8K8U - chains A and B of the 5 polymer chains in the assembly; structure by electron microscopy, 3.05 A resolution.

Chain A:
Name: DNA polymerase F8
Source organism: Monkeypox virus
Chain sequence (1006 residues; row label = number of the first residue in the row):
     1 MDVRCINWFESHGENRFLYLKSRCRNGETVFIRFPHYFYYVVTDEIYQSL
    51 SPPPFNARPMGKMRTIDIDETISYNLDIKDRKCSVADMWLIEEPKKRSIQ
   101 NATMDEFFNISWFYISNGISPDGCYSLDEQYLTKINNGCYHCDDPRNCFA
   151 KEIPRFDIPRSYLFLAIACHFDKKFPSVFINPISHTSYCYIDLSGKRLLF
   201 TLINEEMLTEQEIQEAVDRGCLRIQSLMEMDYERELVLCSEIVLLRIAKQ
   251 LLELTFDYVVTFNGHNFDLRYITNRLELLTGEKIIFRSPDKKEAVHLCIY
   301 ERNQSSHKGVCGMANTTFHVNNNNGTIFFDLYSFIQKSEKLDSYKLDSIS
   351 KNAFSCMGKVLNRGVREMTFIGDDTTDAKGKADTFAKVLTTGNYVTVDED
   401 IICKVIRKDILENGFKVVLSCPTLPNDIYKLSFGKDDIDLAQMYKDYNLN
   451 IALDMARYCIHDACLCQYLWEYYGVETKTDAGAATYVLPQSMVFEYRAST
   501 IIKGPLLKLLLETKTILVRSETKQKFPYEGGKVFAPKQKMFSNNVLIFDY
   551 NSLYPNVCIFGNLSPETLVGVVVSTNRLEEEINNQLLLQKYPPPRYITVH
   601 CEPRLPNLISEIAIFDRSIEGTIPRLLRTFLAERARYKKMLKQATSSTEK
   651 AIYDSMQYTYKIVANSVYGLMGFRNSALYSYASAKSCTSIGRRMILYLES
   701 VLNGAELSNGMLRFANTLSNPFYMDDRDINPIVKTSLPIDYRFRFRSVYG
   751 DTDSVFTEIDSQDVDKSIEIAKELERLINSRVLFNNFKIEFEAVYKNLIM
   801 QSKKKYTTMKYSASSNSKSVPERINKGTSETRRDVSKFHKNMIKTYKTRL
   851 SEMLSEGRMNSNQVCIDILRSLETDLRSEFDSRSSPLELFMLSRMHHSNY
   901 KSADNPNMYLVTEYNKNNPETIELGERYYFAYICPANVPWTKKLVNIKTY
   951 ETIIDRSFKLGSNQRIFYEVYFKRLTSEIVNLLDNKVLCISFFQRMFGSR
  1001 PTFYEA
Unresolved in the structure: 1005-1006
Bound ions: Mg2+ site 1: D549, Y550, D753 (together with CTP); Mg2+ site 2 near D549 (its only coordinating residue here)
Small-molecule neighbours: CTP (cytidine-5'-triphosphate): D549, Y550, N551, S552, L553, Y554, R634, K661, I662, N665, D753

Chain B:
Name: Uracil-DNA glycosylase E4
Source organism: Monkeypox virus
Chain sequence (218 residues; each row starts with the number of its first residue):
     1 MNSVTISHAPYTITYHDDWEPVMSQLVEFYNEVASWLLRDETSPIPDKFF
    51 IQLKQPLRNKRVCVCGIDPYPKDGTGVPFESPNFTKKSIKEIASSISRLT
   101 GVIDYKGYNLNIIDGVIPWNYYLSCKLGETKSHAIYWDKISKLLLQHITK
   151 HVSVLYCLGKTDFSNIRAKLESPVTTIVGYHPAARDHQFEKDRSFEIINV
   201 LLELDNKTPINWAQGFIY

Chain A / chain B interface:
Contacting residue pairs (20):
  H12(A) with R185(B)
  V178(A) with I135(B)
  F179(A) with I135(B); D138(B); K139(B)
  R275(A) with I135(B)
  E277(A) with K126(B), hydrogen bond (backbone-side chain)
  L278(A) with W36(B), hydrophobic; K126(B); S132(B); H133(B); I135(B), hydrophobic
  T280(A) with K126(B)
  K283(A) with E129(B), salt bridge
  E301(A) with S164(B)
  N915(A) with A168(B)
  K916(A) with R167(B); A168(B); L170(B); E171(B), hydrogen bond (side chain-backbone)
Other interface residues (no listed pair), chain A (13 interface residues in all): N274, G281
Other interface residues (no listed pair), chain B (15 interface residues in all): K131

Overview:
13 residues of chain A face 15 of chain B across their interface, with 2 hydrogen bonds and 1 salt bridge.
Polar contacts include K283(A)-E129(B), E277(A)-K126(B) and K916(A)-E171(B). Ligands of chain A: CTP. The Mg2+
site 1 is built by D549(A), Y550(A) and D753(A).
Here chain A is DNA polymerase F8 and chain B is Uracil-DNA glycosylase E4, both from Monkeypox virus. Entry
8K8U (F8-A22-E4 complex of MPXV in complex with DNA and dCTP) was determined by electron microscopy (same
publication as 8K8S).
